Entry 5EAU (X-ray diffraction, 2.15 A resolution); this record covers chain A.

Chain A:
Protein: 5-epi-aristolochene synthase
Organism: Nicotiana tabacum
Notes: engineered mutation(s): EXPRESSED WITH 6-HIS TAG
UniProtKB: Q40577 (5EAS_TOBAC); residue numbers follow UniProt; this construct covers 1-548
Sequence (548 residues; row label = number of the first residue in the row):
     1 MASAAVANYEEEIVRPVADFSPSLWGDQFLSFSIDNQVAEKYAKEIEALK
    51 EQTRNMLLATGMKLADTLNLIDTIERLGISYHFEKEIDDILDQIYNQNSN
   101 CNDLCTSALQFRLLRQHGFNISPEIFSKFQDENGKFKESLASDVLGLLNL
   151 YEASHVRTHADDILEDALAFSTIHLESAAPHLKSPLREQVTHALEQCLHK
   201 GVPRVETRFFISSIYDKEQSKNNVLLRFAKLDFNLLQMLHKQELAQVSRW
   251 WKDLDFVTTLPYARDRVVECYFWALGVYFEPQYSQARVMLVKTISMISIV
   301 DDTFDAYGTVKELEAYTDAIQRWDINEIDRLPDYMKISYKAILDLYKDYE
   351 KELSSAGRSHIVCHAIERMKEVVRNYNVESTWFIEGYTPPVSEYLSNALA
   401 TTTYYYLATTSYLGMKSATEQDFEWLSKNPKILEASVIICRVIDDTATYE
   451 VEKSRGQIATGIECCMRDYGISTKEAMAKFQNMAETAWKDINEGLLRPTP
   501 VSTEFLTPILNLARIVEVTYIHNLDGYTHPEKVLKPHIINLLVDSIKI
Disordered / not traced: 1-20, 524-528
Bound ions: Mg2+ site 1: Asp301, Asp305 (together with trifluorofurnesyl diphosphate); Mg2+ site 2: Asp444, Thr448, Glu452
Small-molecule neighbours: trifluorofurnesyl diphosphate (FFF): Arg264, Trp273, Ile294, Ile297, Ser298, Asp301, Asp302, Asp305, Tyr376, Thr402, Thr403, Tyr404, Leu407, Cys440, Asp444, Glu452, Ile515, Thr519, Tyr520
Curated features (UniProtKB/Swiss-Prot):
  - motif: Asp301 to Asp305 (DDXXD motif)
  - binding site ((2E,6E)-farnesyl diphosphate): Arg264, Asp301, Asp305, Arg441, Asp444
  - binding site (Mg(2+)): Asp301, Asp305, Asp444, Asp445, Thr448, Glu452
  - mutagenesis: Trp273 (W273C/E/F: Catalyzes the conversion of (2E,6E)-farnesyl diphosphate to beta-farnesene instead of (+)-5-epi-aristolochene and triggers self-alkyation of D-444 and Y-520 leading to enzyme inactivation), Ala274 (A274T: Relaxed product specificity leading to equal amounts production of 5-epi-aristolochene, 4-epi-eremophilene and premnaspirodiene with cis,trans-farnesyl diphosphate as substrate ...), Val277 (V277L: Catalyzes the conversion of (2E,6E)-farnesyl diphosphate to (+)-5-epi-aristolochene and triggers self-alkyation of D-444 leading to enzyme inactivation), Val372 (V372I: Relaxed product specificity leading to equal amounts production of 5-epi-aristolochene, 4-epi-eremophilene and premnaspirodiene with cis,trans-farnesyl diphosphate as substrate ...), Tyr404 (Y404C: Catalyzes the conversion of (2E,6E)-farnesyl diphosphate to an unknown sesquiterpene instead of (+)-5-epi-aristolochene and triggers self-alkyation of D-444 and Y-520 leading to enzyme ...), Tyr406 (Y406L: Relaxed product specificity leading to equal amounts production of 5-epi-aristolochene, 4-epi-eremophilene and premnaspirodiene with cis,trans-farnesyl diphosphate as substrate ...), Leu407 (L407I: Catalyzes the conversion of (2E,6E)-farnesyl diphosphate to (+)-5-epi-aristolochene and triggers self-alkyation of D-444 and Y-520 leading to enzyme inactivation ...), Leu512 (L512I: Catalyzes the conversion of (2E,6E)-farnesyl diphosphate to (+)-5-epi-aristolochene and triggers self-alkyation of D-444 leading to enzyme inactivation), Val516 (V516I: Relaxed product specificity leading to equal amounts production of 5-epi-aristolochene, 4-epi-eremophilene and premnaspirodiene with cis,trans-farnesyl diphosphate as substrate ...), Tyr520 (Y520F: Loss of production of aristolochene, and accumulation of the intermediate germacrene A)

In short:
Bound to chain A: trifluorofurnesyl diphosphate. Asp301 and Asp305 coordinate Mg2+ site 1. Asp444, Thr448 and
Glu452 coordinate Mg2+ site 2. UniProt lists 5 (2E,6E)-farnesyl diphosphate-binding residues, 6 Mg2+-binding
residues and 10 mutagenesis sites.
Chain A is 5-epi-aristolochene synthase (Nicotiana tabacum); the structure, 5-epi-aristolochene synthase from
nicotiana tabacum, was determined by X-ray diffraction together with 5EAS from the same study.
